Entry 6OZJ (X-ray diffraction, 2.25 A resolution); this record covers chains A and D of the 4 polymer chains in the assembly.

# Chain A
Molecule: Endonuclease V
Source organism: Mus musculus
Notes: EC 3.1.26.-
UniProtKB: Q8C9A2 (ENDOV_MOUSE); residues 1-253 here = UniProt positions 1-253
Amino-acid sequence (253 residues; row label = number of the first residue in the row):
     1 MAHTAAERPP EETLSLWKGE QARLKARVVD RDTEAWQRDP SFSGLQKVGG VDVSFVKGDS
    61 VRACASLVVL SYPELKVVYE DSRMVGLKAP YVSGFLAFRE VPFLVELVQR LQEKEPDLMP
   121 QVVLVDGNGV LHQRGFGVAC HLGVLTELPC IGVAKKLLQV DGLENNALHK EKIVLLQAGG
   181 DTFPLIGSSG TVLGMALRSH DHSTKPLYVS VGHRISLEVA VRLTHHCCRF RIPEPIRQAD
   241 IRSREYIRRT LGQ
Disordered / not traced: 1-6, 58-59, 251-253
UniProt features mapped onto this chain:
  - binding site (Mg(2+)): Asp52, Asp126
  - site: Tyr91 (Interaction with target DNA)
Reported in the primary citation:
  - mutagenesis - K155A: abolished catalytic activity
  - mutagenesis - K155M, R244A (10-fold): decreased catalytic activity
  - catalytic residues: Asp240 (proposed by the authors, not directly observed)

# Chain D
Molecule: 23-nt DNA/RNA hybrid strand
Sequence (23 nucleotides; row label = number of the first residue in the row):
     1 CGGUAACCCI AUAUGCAUGC AUU
Disordered / not traced: 1-8
Metal / ion sites: K+ site 1: U14 (shared with 1 residue of chain C); K+ site 2 near U18 (its only coordinating residue here)

# Chain A / chain D interface
Contacting residue pairs (18; chain A residue first):
  Lys57(A) - U23(D)  hydrogen bond to the sugar
  Lys156(A) - U23(D)  base contact
  His200(A) - U18(D)  salt bridge to the phosphate
  His202(A) - U18(D)  sugar contact
  Ser203(A) - U18(D)  phosphate contact
  Ser203(A) - G19(D)  hydrogen bond to the phosphate
  Thr204(A) - G19(D)  hydrogen bond to the phosphate
  Lys205(A) - G19(D)  hydrogen bond to the phosphate
  Lys205(A) - C20(D)  phosphate contact
  Phe230(A) - A17(D)  phosphate contact
  Phe230(A) - U18(D)  phosphate contact
  Arg231(A) - U18(D)  hydrogen bond to the phosphate
  Arg231(A) - G19(D)  phosphate contact
  Arg237(A) - C16(D)  hydrogen bond to the phosphate
  Arg237(A) - A17(D)  salt bridge to the phosphate
  Arg244(A) - C16(D)  salt bridge to the phosphate
  Arg248(A) - U14(D)  sugar contact
  Arg248(A) - G15(D)  salt bridge to the phosphate
Interface residues without a listed pair, chain A (13 interface residues in all): Ile241

# Overview
13 residues of chain A face 8 of chain D across their interface; the contacts include 6 hydrogen bonds and 4
salt bridges. Among the polar pairs are Lys57(A)-U23(D), Ser203(A)-G19(D) and Thr204(A)-G19(D). From the
paper: the catalytic residue Asp240(A); K155M and R244A of chain A reduce catalytic activity.
Here chain A is Endonuclease V (Mus musculus) and chain D is a 23-nt DNA/RNA hybrid strand. Entry 6OZJ
(Crystal structure of Mus musculus (Mm) Endonuclease V in complex with a 23mer RNA oligo containing ...) was
determined by X-ray diffraction together with 6OZF, 6OZG, 6OZH, 6OZI, 6OZK, 6OZL and 7 further entries from
the same study.
